PDB entry 2A6D | X-ray diffraction, 2.90 A resolution | chains L and H

== Chain L ==
Protein: Germline antibody 36-65 Fab light chain
From: Mus musculus
Notes: fragment: Fab; antibody fragment or engineered binder
Sequence (214 residues; each row starts with the number of its first residue):
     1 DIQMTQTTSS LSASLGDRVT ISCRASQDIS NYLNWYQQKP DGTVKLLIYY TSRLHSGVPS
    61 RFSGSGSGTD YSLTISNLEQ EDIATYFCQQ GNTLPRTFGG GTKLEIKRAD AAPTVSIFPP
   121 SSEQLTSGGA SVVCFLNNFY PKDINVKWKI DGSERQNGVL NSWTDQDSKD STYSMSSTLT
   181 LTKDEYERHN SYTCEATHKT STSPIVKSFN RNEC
Cystine bridges: Cys23-Cys88, Cys134-Cys194

== Chain H ==
Protein: Germline antibody 36-65 Fab Heavy chain
From: Mus musculus
Notes: antibody fragment or engineered binder
Sequence (222 residues; numbered 1 to 222; the number before each row is that of its first residue):
     1 EVQLQQSGAE LVRAGSSVKM SCKASGYTFT SYGINWVKQR PGQGLEWIGY INPGNGYTKY
    61 NEKFKGKTTL TVDKSSSTAY MQLRSLTSED SAVYFCARSV YYGGSYYFDY WGQGTTLTVS
   121 SAKTTPPSVY PLAPGSAAQT NSMVTLGCLV KGYFPEPVTV TWNSGSLSSG VHTFPAVLQS
   181 DLYTLSSSVT VPSSPRPSET VTCNVAHPAS STKVDKKIVP RD
Unresolved in the structure: 137-140
Cystine bridges: Cys22-Cys96, Cys148-Cys203

== How chain L and chain H interact ==
Pairs across the interface (76):
  Tyr32(L) - Gly103(H)
  Tyr32(L) - Gly104(H)
  Tyr32(L) - Ser105(H)
  Asn34(L) - Tyr106(H)
  Asn34(L) - Tyr107(H)
  Tyr36(L) - Phe108(H)  hydrogen bond (side chain-backbone)
  Tyr36(L) - Trp111(H)  hydrophobic
  Gln38(L) - Gln39(H)  hydrogen bond
  Gln38(L) - Phe95(H)
  Gly42(L) - Phe95(H)
  Val44(L) - Trp111(H)
  Leu46(L) - Phe108(H)
  Leu46(L) - Asp109(H)
  Tyr49(L) - Tyr102(H)  hydrophobic
  Tyr49(L) - Tyr107(H)  hydrophobic
  Tyr50(L) - Tyr102(H)  hydrophobic
  Tyr50(L) - Gly103(H)
  Leu54(L) - Tyr102(H)  hydrophobic
  Phe87(L) - Leu45(H)  hydrophobic
  Gly91(L) - Ser105(H)  hydrogen bond (backbone-side chain)
  Leu94(L) - Trp47(H)  hydrophobic
  Leu94(L) - Lys59(H)
  Pro95(L) - Trp47(H)  hydrophobic
  Pro95(L) - Asn61(H)
  Arg96(L) - Trp47(H)
  Arg96(L) - Ser105(H)
  Phe98(L) - Val37(H)  hydrophobic
  Phe98(L) - Leu45(H)
  Phe98(L) - Phe108(H)  hydrophobic
  Phe98(L) - Trp111(H)  hydrophobic
  Gly100(L) - Gln43(H)
  Gly100(L) - Gly44(H)
  Ser116(L) - Thr145(H)
  Phe118(L) - Leu132(H)  hydrophobic
  Phe118(L) - Ala133(H)
  Phe118(L) - Thr145(H)
  Pro119(L) - Asp222(H)
  Pro120(L) - Asp222(H)
  Ser121(L) - Tyr130(H)
  Ser121(L) - Pro131(H)
  Ser121(L) - Asp222(H)
  Ser122(L) - Asp222(H)  hydrogen bond (side chain-backbone)
  Glu123(L) - Val129(H)
  Glu123(L) - Tyr130(H)
  Glu123(L) - Pro131(H)
  Glu123(L) - Lys216(H)
  Gln124(L) - Tyr130(H)
  Ser127(L) - Tyr130(H)
  Ser131(L) - Leu149(H)
  Val133(L) - Leu132(H)  hydrophobic
  Phe135(L) - Leu132(H)  hydrophobic
  Phe135(L) - Leu146(H)
  Phe135(L) - Gly147(H)
  Phe135(L) - Phe174(H)  hydrophobic
  Phe135(L) - Ser186(H)
  Phe135(L) - Ser187(H)
  Phe135(L) - Ser188(H)
  Asn137(L) - His172(H)
  Asn137(L) - Phe174(H)
  Asn137(L) - Ser188(H)  hydrogen bond
  Asn138(L) - His172(H)  hydrogen bond
  Leu160(L) - Val177(H)  hydrophobic
  Asn161(L) - Val177(H)
  Ser162(L) - Phe174(H)
  Ser162(L) - Pro175(H)  hydrogen bond (side chain-backbone)
  Ser162(L) - Val177(H)
  Trp163(L) - Pro175(H)
  Thr164(L) - Phe174(H)
  Ser174(L) - His172(H)  hydrogen bond
  Ser174(L) - Phe174(H)
  Met175(L) - Phe174(H)
  Ser176(L) - Phe174(H)
  Ser176(L) - Ser186(H)  hydrogen bond
  Glu213(L) - Ser136(H)
  Cys214(L) - Ser136(H)  hydrogen bond (backbone-side chain)
  Cys214(L) - Asp222(H)
Interface residues without a listed pair, chain L (44 interface residues in all): Lys45, Gln89, Asn92
Interface residues without a listed pair, chain H (40 interface residues in all): Pro134, Ala176, Gln179

== Summary ==
Chain L and chain H form an interface of 44 and 40 residues respectively, with 10 hydrogen bonds. Polar pairs
include Tyr36(L)-Phe108(H), Gln38(L)-Gln39(H) and Gly91(L)-Ser105(H).
Chain L is Germline antibody 36-65 Fab light chain and chain H is Germline antibody 36-65 Fab Heavy chain,
both from Mus musculus; the structure, Crystal structure analysis of the anti-arsonate germline antibody 36-65
in complex with a phage display derived ..., was determined by X-ray diffraction (same publication as 2A6I,
2A6J and 2A6K).
